Entry 6ZM1 (electron microscopy, 4.70 A resolution (low resolution: residue-level contacts below are approximate; hydrogen-bond / salt-bridge calls are withheld)); this record covers chains A and B of the 4 polymer chains in the assembly.

# Chain A
Protein: SusD homolog
From: Bacteroides thetaiotaomicron (strain ATCC 29148 / DSM 2079 / NCTC 10582 / E50 / VPI-5482)
Reference sequence: Q8A6W4 (Q8A6W4_BACTN); residues -17 to 552 here correspond to UniProt positions 1-570 (UniProt number = residue number + 18)
Amino-acid sequence (580 residues; row label = number of the first residue in the row; numbers below 1 keep their minus sign (Met-17 is residue -17)):
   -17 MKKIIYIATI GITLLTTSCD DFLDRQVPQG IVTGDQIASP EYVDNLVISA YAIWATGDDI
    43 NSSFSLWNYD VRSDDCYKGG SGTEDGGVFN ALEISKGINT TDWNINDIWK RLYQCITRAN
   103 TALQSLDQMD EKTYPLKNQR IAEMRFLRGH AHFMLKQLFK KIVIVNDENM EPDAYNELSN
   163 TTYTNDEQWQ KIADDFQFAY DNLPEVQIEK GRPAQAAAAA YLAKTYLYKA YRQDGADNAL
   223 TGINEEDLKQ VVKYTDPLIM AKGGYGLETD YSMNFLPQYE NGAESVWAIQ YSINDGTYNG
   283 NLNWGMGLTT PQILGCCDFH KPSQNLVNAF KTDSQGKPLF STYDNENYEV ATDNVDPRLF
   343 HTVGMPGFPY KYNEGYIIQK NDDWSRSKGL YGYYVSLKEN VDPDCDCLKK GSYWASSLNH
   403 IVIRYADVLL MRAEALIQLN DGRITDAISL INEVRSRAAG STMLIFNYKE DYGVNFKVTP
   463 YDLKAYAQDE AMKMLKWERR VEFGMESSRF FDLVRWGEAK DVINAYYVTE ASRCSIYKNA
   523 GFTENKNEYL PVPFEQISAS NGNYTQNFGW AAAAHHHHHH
Disordered / not traced: -17 to 0, 553-562
Disulfides: Cys298-Cys299, Cys387-Cys389
Differences from the reference sequence: expression tag (553-562)
What the authors report for this chain:
  - mutagenesis - W85A, C298A: abolished binding to levan (citing earlier work)
  - mutagenesis - Y395A (6-fold): decreased binding to levan (citing earlier work)
  - mutagenesis - W85A: unchanged growth in response to levan
  - mutagenesis - W85A: unchanged expression
  - mutagenesis - W85A: abolished binding to ~DP9 FOS
  - mutagenesis - D41A/N43A/D67A/W85A/C298A/R368A/Y395A (8 h): decreased growth
  - mutagenesis - D41A/N43A/D67A/W85A/C298A/R368A/Y395A: decreased expression

# Chain B
Protein: SusC homolog
From: Bacteroides thetaiotaomicron (strain ATCC 29148 / DSM 2079 / NCTC 10582 / E50 / VPI-5482)
Reference sequence: Q8A6W3 (Q8A6W3_BACTN); residues -24 to 1016 here correspond to UniProt positions 1-1041 (UniProt number = residue number + 25)
Amino-acid sequence (1041 residues; numbered -24 to 1016; the number before each row is that of its first residue; numbers below 1 keep their minus sign (Met-24 is residue -24)):
   -24 MPGIMKNKKL LCSVCFLFAF MSALWGQNIT VKGNVTSKTD GQPIIGASVV ETTATTNGTI
    36 TDFDGNFTLS VPVNSTLKIT YIGYKPVTVK AAAIVNVLLE EDTQMVDEVV VTGYTTQRKA
    96 DLTGAVSVVK VDEIQKQGEN NPVKALQGRV PGMNITADGN PSGSATVRIR GIGTLNNNDP
   156 LYIIDGVPTK AGMHELNGND IESIQVLKDA ASASIYGSRA ANGVIIITTK QGKKGQIKIN
   216 FDASVSASMY QSKMNVLNTE QYGRAMWQAY VNDGENPNGN ALGYAYNWGY NADGNPVLYG
   276 MTLSKYLDSK NTMPVADTDW FDEITRTGVI QQYNLSVSNG SEKGSSFFSL GYYKNLGVIK
   336 DTDFDRFSAR MNSDYKLIDD ILTIGQHFTL NRTSEVQAPG GIIETALDIP SAIPVYASDG
   396 SWGGPVGGWP DRRNPRAVLE YNKDNRYTYW RMFGDAYVNL TPFKGFNLRS TFGLDYANKQ
   456 ARYFTYPYQE GTQTNNGKSA VEAKQEHWTK WMWNAIATYQ LEVGKHRGDV MIGMELNRED
   516 DSHFSGYKED FSILTPDYMW PDAGSGTAQA YGAGEGYSLV SFFGKMNYSY ADRYLLSLTL
   576 RRDGSSRFGK NHRYATFPSV SLGWRITQEN FMKELTWLDD LKLRASWGQT GNQEISNLAR
   636 YTIYAPNYGT TDSFGGQSYG TAYDITGSNG GGVLPSGFKR NQIGNDNIKW ETTTQTNVGI
   696 DFSLFKQSLY GSLEYYYKKA TDILTEMAGV GVLGEGGSRW INSGAMKNQG FEFNLGYRNK
   756 TAFGLTYDLN GNISTYRNEI LELPETVAAN GKFGGNGVKS VVGHTYGAQV GYIADGIFKS
   816 QDEVDNHATQ EGAAVGRIRY RDIDHNGVID ERDQNWIYDP TPSFSYGLNI YLEYKNFDLT
   876 MFWQGVQGVD IISDVKKKSD FWSASNVGFL NKGTRLLNAW SPTNPNSDIP ALTRSDTNNE
   936 QRVSTYFVEN GSFLKLRNIQ LGYTVPAVIS KKMRMDRLRF YCSAQNLLTI KSKNFTGEDP
   996 ENPNFSYPIP VNITFGLNIG F
Disordered / not traced: -24 to 83

# How chain A and chain B interact
Pairs across the interface (94):
  Asp2(A) - Tyr589(B)
  Phe4(A) - Leu511(B)
  Phe4(A) - Asn512(B)
  Phe4(A) - Arg513(B)
  Phe4(A) - Leu554(B)
  Leu5(A) - Gly579(B)
  Leu5(A) - Ser580(B)
  Leu5(A) - Ser581(B)
  Asp6(A) - Arg588(B)
  Arg7(A) - Arg513(B)
  Gln8(A) - Arg513(B)
  Gln8(A) - Glu514(B)
  Gln8(A) - Asp515(B)
  Gln8(A) - Gly551(B)
  Gln8(A) - Tyr552(B)
  Gln8(A) - Ser553(B)
  Gln11(A) - Gly549(B)
  Ile13(A) - Leu633(B)
  Ile13(A) - Ile638(B)
  Val14(A) - Tyr639(B)
  Thr15(A) - Tyr636(B)
  Thr15(A) - Thr637(B)
  Gly16(A) - Tyr636(B)
  Gly16(A) - Thr637(B)
  Ile19(A) - Phe673(B)
  Asn27(A) - Ser671(B)
  Asn27(A) - Gly672(B)
  Ser31(A) - Thr656(B)
  Ser31(A) - Phe673(B)
  Tyr33(A) - Tyr658(B)
  Ala34(A) - Gly655(B)
  Ala34(A) - Thr656(B)
  Ala34(A) - Ala657(B)
  Ala34(A) - Tyr658(B)
  Ala37(A) - Tyr658(B)
  Thr38(A) - Gln652(B)
  Thr38(A) - Ser653(B)
  Thr38(A) - Gly655(B)
  Gly39(A) - Gln652(B)
  Asp40(A) - Gly651(B)
  Asp41(A) - Gly650(B)
  Asp41(A) - Gln652(B)
  Ile42(A) - Gly650(B)
  Arg93(A) - Gln652(B)
  Arg93(A) - Tyr654(B)
  Tyr95(A) - Gly726(B)
  Tyr95(A) - Val727(B)
  Tyr95(A) - Gly729(B)
  Gln96(A) - Tyr654(B)
  Gln96(A) - Gly729(B)
  Gln96(A) - Glu730(B)
  Thr99(A) - Arg675(B)
  Thr99(A) - Val727(B)
  Thr99(A) - Leu728(B)
  Thr99(A) - Gly729(B)
  Arg100(A) - Lys674(B)
  Arg100(A) - Glu730(B)
  Thr103(A) - Tyr639(B)
  Val145(A) - Val727(B)
  Pro154(A) - Ile678(B)
  Tyr157(A) - Val727(B)
  Tyr157(A) - Leu728(B)
  Gly193(A) - Ile660(B)
  Glu262(A) - Asn664(B)
  Gln272(A) - Tyr658(B)
  Gln272(A) - Asp659(B)
  Gln272(A) - Gly662(B)
  Tyr273(A) - Asn664(B)
  Ser274(A) - Asp659(B)
  Ser274(A) - Asn664(B)
  Ile275(A) - Asn664(B)
  Ile275(A) - Gly665(B)
  Asn276(A) - Gly665(B)
  Asn276(A) - Gly666(B)
  Asn276(A) - Gly667(B)
  Asp277(A) - Tyr643(B)
  Asp277(A) - Gly666(B)
  Asp277(A) - Gly667(B)
  Asp277(A) - Leu669(B)
  Gly278(A) - Tyr643(B)
  Gly278(A) - Gly667(B)
  Thr279(A) - Tyr643(B)
  Thr279(A) - Gly644(B)
  Thr279(A) - Thr645(B)
  Tyr280(A) - Gly644(B)
  Tyr280(A) - Thr645(B)
  Tyr280(A) - Asp647(B)
  Asn283(A) - Ala657(B)
  Asn283(A) - Tyr658(B)
  Ser394(A) - Phe649(B)
  Ser399(A) - Asn664(B)
  Gln538(A) - Gly726(B)
  Ala541(A) - Val725(B)
  Tyr546(A) - Val727(B)
Interface residues without a listed pair, chain A (63 interface residues in all): Cys1, Pro10, Leu28, Ile30, Ile35, Trp91, Asn158, Glu191, Lys192, Asn263, Ala270, Ile271, Trp286, Tyr395, Asn401
Interface residues without a listed pair, chain B (61 interface residues in all): Trp486, Met509, Glu550, Val555, Thr646, Thr661, Pro670

# Overview
The interface between chain A and chain B involves 63 residues on one side and 61 on the other. From the
paper: W85A and C298A of chain A abolish binding to levan; Y395A of chain A reduces binding to levan.
Here chain A is SusD homolog and chain B is SusC homolog, both from Bacteroides thetaiotaomicron (strain ATCC
29148 / DSM 2079 / NCTC 10582 / E50 / VPI-5482). Entry 6ZM1 (Open-closed state of the Bt1762-Bt1763 levan
transport system) was determined by electron microscopy together with 6Z8I, 6Z9A, 6ZAZ, 6ZLT and 6ZLU from the
same study.
